3N2C - chains A and D of the 8 polymer chains in the assembly; structure by X-ray diffraction, 2.81 A resolution.

Chain A (and D):
Protein: Prolidase
Notes: chain D of this document is another copy of the same molecule, construct and numbering; everything in this record applies to it too
Amino-acid sequence (423 residues; row label = number of the first residue in the row; numbers below 1 keep their minus sign (Met-1 is residue -1)):
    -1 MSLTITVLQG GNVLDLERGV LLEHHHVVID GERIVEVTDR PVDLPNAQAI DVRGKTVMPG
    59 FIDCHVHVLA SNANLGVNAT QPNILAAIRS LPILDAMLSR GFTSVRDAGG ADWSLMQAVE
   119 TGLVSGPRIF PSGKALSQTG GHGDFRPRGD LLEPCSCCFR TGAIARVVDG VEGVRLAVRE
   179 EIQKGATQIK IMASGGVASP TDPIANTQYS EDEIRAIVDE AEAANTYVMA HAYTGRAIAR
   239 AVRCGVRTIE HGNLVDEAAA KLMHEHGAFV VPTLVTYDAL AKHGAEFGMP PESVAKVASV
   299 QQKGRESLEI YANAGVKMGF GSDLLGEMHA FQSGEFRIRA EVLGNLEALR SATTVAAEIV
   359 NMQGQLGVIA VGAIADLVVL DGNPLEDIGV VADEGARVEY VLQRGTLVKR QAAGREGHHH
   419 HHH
Not modelled in the structure: -1 to 1, 410-421
Modified residues: Lys188 (lysine nz-carboxylic acid; KCX)
Metal / ion sites: Zn2+ site 1: His63, His65, Lys188, Asp321 (together with LWY); Zn2+ site 2: Lys188, His229, His249 (together with LWY)
Residues lining bound ligands: LWY (1-[(R)-hydroxy(methyl)phosphoryl]-L-proline): His63, His65, Leu73, His140, Lys188, Gly194, Val195, Ala196, His229, Tyr231, His249, Thr274, Tyr275, Leu278, Asp321, Leu323
What the authors report for this chain:
  - Zn2+ coordination: His63, His65, Lys188, His229, His249, Asp321
  - post-translational modification sites: Lys188
  - binding site for LWY: His140, Val195, Ala196, Tyr231, Leu278
  - catalytic residues: His140, Asp321 (proposed by the authors, not directly observed)
  - specificity-determining residues: Thr271 (by similarity / conservation)

How chain A and chain D interact:
Pairs across the interface (7; chain A residue first):
  Gly147(A) - Thr78(D)
  Gly147(A) - Arg158(D)
  Asp148(A) - Arg158(D)  salt bridge
  Leu150(A) - Ser154(D)
  Cys153(A) - Leu150(D)  hydrophobic
  Ser154(A) - Leu150(D)
  Arg158(A) - Asp148(D)  salt bridge
Other interface residues (no listed pair), chain A (7 interface residues in all): Thr78
Other interface residues (no listed pair), chain D (7 interface residues in all): Pro80, Gly147

Summary:
The chain A/chain D interface involves 7 residues from each chain, with 2 salt bridges. Its one salt-bridged
contact is Asp148(A)-Arg158(D). Bound to chain A: compound LWY. The paper reports catalytic residues His140(A)
and Asp321(A); a binding site for LWY at His140(A), Val195(A) and Ala196(A) among others.
Chain A and chain D are both Prolidase; the structure, Crystal structure of prolidase eah89906 complexed with
n-methylphosphonate-l-proline, was determined by X-ray diffraction, deposited together with 3MKV and 3FEQ.
